PDB entry 9LA0 | electron microscopy, 3.10 A resolution | chains A and D of the 4 polymer chains in the assembly

Chain A (and D):
Name: Potassium channel GORK
Organism: Arabidopsis thaliana
Notes: chain D of this document is another copy of the same molecule, construct and numbering; everything in this record applies to it too
UniProt: Q94A76 (GORK_ARATH); residues 2-820 here = UniProt positions 2-820
Chain sequence (834 residues; row label = number of the first residue in the row; numbers below 1 keep their minus sign (Met-7 is residue -7)):
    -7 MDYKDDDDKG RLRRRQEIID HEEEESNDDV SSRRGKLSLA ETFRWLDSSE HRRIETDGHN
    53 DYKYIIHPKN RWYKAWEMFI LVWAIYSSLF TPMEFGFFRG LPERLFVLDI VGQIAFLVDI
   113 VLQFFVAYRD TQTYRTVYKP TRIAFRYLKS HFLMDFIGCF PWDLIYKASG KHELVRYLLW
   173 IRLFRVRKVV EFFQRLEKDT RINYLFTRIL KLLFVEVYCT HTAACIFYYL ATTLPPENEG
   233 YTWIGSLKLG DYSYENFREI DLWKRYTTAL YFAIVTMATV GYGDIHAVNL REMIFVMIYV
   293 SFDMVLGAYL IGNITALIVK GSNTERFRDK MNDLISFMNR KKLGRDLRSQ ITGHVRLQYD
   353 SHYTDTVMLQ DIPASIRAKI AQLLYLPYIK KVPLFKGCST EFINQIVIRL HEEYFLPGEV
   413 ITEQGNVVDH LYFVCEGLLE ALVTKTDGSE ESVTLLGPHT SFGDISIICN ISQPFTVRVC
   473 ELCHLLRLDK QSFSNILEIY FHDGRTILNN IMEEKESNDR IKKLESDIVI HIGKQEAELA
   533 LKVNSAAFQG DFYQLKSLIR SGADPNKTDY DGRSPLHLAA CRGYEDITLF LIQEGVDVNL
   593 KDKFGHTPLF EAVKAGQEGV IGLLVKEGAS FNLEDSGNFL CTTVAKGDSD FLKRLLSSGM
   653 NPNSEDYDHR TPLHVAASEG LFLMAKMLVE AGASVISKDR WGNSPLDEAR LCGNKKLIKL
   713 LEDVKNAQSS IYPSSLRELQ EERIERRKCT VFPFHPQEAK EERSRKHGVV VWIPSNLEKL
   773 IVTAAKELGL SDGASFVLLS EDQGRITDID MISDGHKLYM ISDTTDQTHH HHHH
Not modelled in the structure: -7 to 49, 726-826
Sequence notes: initiating methionine (-7); expression tag (-6 to 1, 821-826)
UniProt features mapped onto this chain:
  - binding site (a nucleoside 3',5'-cyclic phosphate): Leu386 to Glu508
What the authors report for this chain:
  - post-translational modification sites: Ser518 (citing earlier work)

Chain A / chain D interface:
Pairs across the interface (193):
  Gln124(A) - Leu474(D)
  Thr125(A) - Pro409(D)
  Thr125(A) - Glu473(D)
  Thr125(A) - Leu474(D)
  Tyr126(A) - Leu349(D)  hydrophobic
  Tyr126(A) - Asp352(D)  hydrogen bond
  Tyr126(A) - Leu408(D)  hydrophobic
  Tyr126(A) - Pro409(D)
  Tyr126(A) - Leu474(D)  hydrophobic
  Arg127(A) - Pro409(D)
  Arg127(A) - Cys472(D)
  Leu188(A) - Arg320(D)
  Glu189(A) - Arg320(D)  hydrogen bond (backbone-side chain)
  Lys190(A) - Arg348(D)
  Asp191(A) - Arg320(D)  hydrogen bond (backbone-side chain)
  Thr192(A) - Arg320(D)
  Thr192(A) - Met323(D)
  Thr192(A) - Asn324(D)
  Thr192(A) - Ile327(D)
  Ile194(A) - Arg320(D)  hydrogen bond (backbone-side chain)
  Asn195(A) - Arg320(D)
  Tyr196(A) - Ser314(D)
  Tyr196(A) - Thr316(D)
  Tyr196(A) - Glu317(D)
  Tyr196(A) - Arg320(D)
  Leu197(A) - Glu317(D)
  Thr199(A) - Arg320(D)
  Gly232(A) - Gly242(D)
  Gly232(A) - Asp243(D)  hydrogen bond (backbone-backbone)
  Tyr233(A) - Asp243(D)  hydrogen bond (backbone-side chain)
  Tyr233(A) - Tyr244(D)  hydrophobic
  Tyr233(A) - Lys256(D)  hydrogen bond
  Ser238(A) - Gly242(D)
  Phe264(A) - Tyr274(D)
  Thr268(A) - Tyr274(D)  hydrogen bond
  Thr271(A) - Ala270(D)  hydrogen bond (side chain-backbone)
  Thr271(A) - Thr271(D)
  Thr271(A) - Val272(D)
  Val272(A) - Val272(D)
  Gly273(A) - Val272(D)  hydrogen bond (backbone-backbone)
  Gly273(A) - Gly273(D)
  Gly273(A) - Tyr274(D)
  Tyr274(A) - Tyr274(D)
  Gly275(A) - Tyr274(D)  hydrogen bond (backbone-backbone)
  Gly275(A) - Asp276(D)
  Ile277(A) - Tyr274(D)
  His278(A) - Leu241(D)
  His278(A) - Tyr274(D)
  His278(A) - Asp276(D)  salt bridge
  Ala279(A) - Leu241(D)
  Ala279(A) - Tyr263(D)  hydrogen bond (backbone-side chain)
  Val280(A) - Gly242(D)
  Leu282(A) - Lys256(D)
  Leu282(A) - Thr259(D)
  Met285(A) - Leu241(D)  hydrophobic
  Met285(A) - Tyr246(D)
  Met285(A) - Thr259(D)
  Met285(A) - Thr260(D)
  Met285(A) - Tyr263(D)  hydrophobic
  Ile286(A) - Thr259(D)
  Val288(A) - Tyr263(D)  hydrophobic
  Val288(A) - Tyr274(D)
  Met289(A) - Leu262(D)  hydrophobic
  Met289(A) - Tyr263(D)
  Met289(A) - Ile266(D)  hydrophobic
  Val292(A) - Ile266(D)  hydrophobic
  Val292(A) - Ala270(D)  hydrophobic
  Met296(A) - Glu208(D)
  Met296(A) - Met269(D)  hydrophobic
  Ala300(A) - Ile303(D)  hydrophobic
  Ala300(A) - Ile306(D)  hydrophobic
  Tyr301(A) - Ile306(D)  hydrophobic
  Tyr301(A) - Ile310(D)
  Ile303(A) - Ile303(D)  hydrophobic
  Gly304(A) - Thr307(D)
  Gly304(A) - Ile310(D)
  Asn305(A) - Ile310(D)
  Thr307(A) - Thr307(D)
  Ala308(A) - Ile310(D)  hydrophobic
  Ala308(A) - Val311(D)  hydrophobic
  Lys312(A) - Glu317(D)  salt bridge
  Lys312(A) - Asp321(D)  salt bridge
  Asp352(A) - Arg332(D)  hydrogen bond (backbone-side chain)
  Ser353(A) - Arg332(D)  hydrogen bond (backbone-side chain)
  His354(A) - Asp325(D)  salt bridge
  His354(A) - Arg332(D)
  Asp357(A) - Asp325(D)
  Asp357(A) - Ser328(D)
  Asp357(A) - Phe329(D)  hydrogen bond (side chain-backbone)
  Asp357(A) - Arg332(D)  salt bridge
  Met360(A) - Asp325(D)
  Met360(A) - Leu326(D)
  Leu361(A) - Leu326(D)  hydrophobic
  Leu361(A) - Phe329(D)  hydrophobic
  Asp363(A) - Lys322(D)  salt bridge
  Asp363(A) - Gln350(D)
  Asp363(A) - Tyr355(D)  hydrogen bond (backbone-side chain)
  Ile364(A) - Gln350(D)
  Pro365(A) - His346(D)
  Pro365(A) - Phe407(D)  hydrophobic
  Ala366(A) - His422(D)
  Ala366(A) - Arg479(D)
  Ser367(A) - Tyr424(D)  hydrogen bond
  Ile368(A) - Leu339(D)  hydrophobic
  Ile368(A) - Gln342(D)
  Ile368(A) - His346(D)
  Arg369(A) - Arg479(D)
  Lys371(A) - Val412(D)
  Ile372(A) - Phe329(D)  hydrophobic
  Ile372(A) - Leu335(D)  hydrophobic
  Ile372(A) - Ile343(D)  hydrophobic
  Leu375(A) - Leu339(D)  hydrophobic
  Leu376(A) - Phe329(D)  hydrophobic
  Leu376(A) - Lys333(D)
  Glu393(A) - Val419(D)
  Gln397(A) - Asp421(D)  hydrogen bond
  Glu404(A) - Lys333(D)  salt bridge
  Tyr406(A) - Lys333(D)
  His476(A) - Lys333(D)
  Ile491(A) - Gln483(D)
  Tyr492(A) - Gln483(D)
  Phe493(A) - Gln483(D)  hydrogen bond (backbone-side chain)
  Phe493(A) - Asn487(D)
  His494(A) - Glu490(D)  salt bridge
  Asp495(A) - Gln483(D)
  Glu530(A) - Lys534(D)
  Leu533(A) - Leu533(D)  hydrophobic
  Leu533(A) - Ser537(D)
  Leu533(A) - Tyr562(D)
  Lys534(A) - Glu530(D)  salt bridge
  Asn536(A) - Tyr562(D)
  Ser537(A) - Tyr562(D)
  Phe540(A) - Tyr562(D)  hydrophobic
  Phe540(A) - Asp563(D)
  Asp543(A) - Ile522(D)
  Tyr545(A) - Leu516(D)  hydrophobic
  Tyr545(A) - Asp519(D)
  Gln546(A) - Ile522(D)
  Gln546(A) - Lys526(D)  hydrogen bond
  Asp561(A) - Tyr562(D)  hydrogen bond
  Asp561(A) - Asp563(D)
  Tyr562(A) - Leu533(D)
  Tyr562(A) - Asn536(D)
  Tyr562(A) - Ser537(D)
  Tyr562(A) - Phe540(D)  hydrophobic
  Tyr562(A) - Asp561(D)  hydrogen bond
  Tyr562(A) - Leu570(D)  hydrophobic
  Asp563(A) - Asp563(D)
  Asp563(A) - Phe596(D)
  Arg565(A) - Asp563(D)  salt bridge
  Arg565(A) - Lys595(D)
  Arg565(A) - Phe596(D)
  Leu570(A) - Tyr562(D)  hydrophobic
  Leu570(A) - Asp563(D)
  Cys573(A) - Lys595(D)  hydrogen bond
  Arg574(A) - Tyr562(D)
  Phe596(A) - Arg565(D)
  Phe596(A) - Phe596(D)  hydrophobic
  His598(A) - Phe596(D)
  Glu603(A) - Lys595(D)  salt bridge
  Glu626(A) - Lys638(D)  salt bridge
  Asp627(A) - Thr634(D)
  Asn630(A) - Asn630(D)  hydrogen bond
  Asn630(A) - Thr634(D)
  Asn630(A) - Tyr659(D)
  Cys633(A) - Tyr659(D)
  Thr634(A) - Asn630(D)  hydrogen bond
  Thr634(A) - Tyr659(D)
  Ala637(A) - Tyr659(D)  hydrophobic
  Asp658(A) - Tyr659(D)  hydrogen bond
  Tyr659(A) - Asn630(D)  hydrogen bond
  Tyr659(A) - Cys633(D)  hydrophobic
  Tyr659(A) - Thr634(D)
  Tyr659(A) - Ala637(D)  hydrophobic
  Tyr659(A) - Asp658(D)  hydrogen bond
  Tyr659(A) - Tyr659(D)  hydrogen bond
  Tyr659(A) - Val667(D)  hydrophobic
  Asp660(A) - Asp660(D)
  Asp660(A) - Arg662(D)
  Arg662(A) - Asp660(D)  salt bridge
  Arg662(A) - Trp693(D)
  Ser670(A) - Arg692(D)  hydrogen bond
  Glu671(A) - Arg692(D)  salt bridge
  Asp691(A) - Trp693(D)
  Arg692(A) - Arg662(D)
  Arg692(A) - Ser670(D)  hydrogen bond
  Arg692(A) - Glu671(D)  salt bridge
  Trp693(A) - Arg662(D)
  Trp693(A) - Trp693(D)  hydrophobic
  Trp693(A) - Glu700(D)
  Trp693(A) - Leu703(D)
  Asn695(A) - Trp693(D)
  Glu700(A) - Trp693(D)  hydrogen bond
Also at the interface, not in a pair above, chain A (113 interface residues in all): Ser293, Val297, Gln362, Lys526, Asp594, His661, Val667
Also at the interface, not in a pair above, chain D (108 interface residues in all): Phe198, Leu205, Trp255, Leu302, Leu309, Glu405, Ile413, Asp481, Gln541, Asp627, Asn695

In short:
The interface between chain A and chain D involves 113 residues on one side and 108 on the other, with 32
hydrogen bonds and 15 salt bridges. Polar pairs include His278(A)-Asp276(D), Lys312(A)-Glu317(D) and
Lys312(A)-Asp321(D). Curated annotation (UniProt) lists nucleoside 3',5'-cyclic phosphate-binding residues
Leu386(A) and Glu508(A) on chain A. From the paper: a modification site at Ser518(A).
Chain A and chain D are both Potassium channel GORK (Arabidopsis thaliana); the structure, Arabidopsis GORK
WT5, was determined by electron microscopy, deposited together with 9L9U, 9LA1, 9LA2, 9LA3 and 9LA7.
